Entry 7QOH (electron microscopy, 3.32 A resolution); this record covers chains A and f of the 18 polymer chains in the assembly.

[Chain A]
Name: Major capsid protein gp32
Source organism: Bacteroides phage crAss001
Reference sequence: A0A385DVU6 (A0A385DVU6_9CAUD); residue numbers follow UniProt; this construct covers 1-504
Sequence (504 residues; each row starts with the number of its first residue):
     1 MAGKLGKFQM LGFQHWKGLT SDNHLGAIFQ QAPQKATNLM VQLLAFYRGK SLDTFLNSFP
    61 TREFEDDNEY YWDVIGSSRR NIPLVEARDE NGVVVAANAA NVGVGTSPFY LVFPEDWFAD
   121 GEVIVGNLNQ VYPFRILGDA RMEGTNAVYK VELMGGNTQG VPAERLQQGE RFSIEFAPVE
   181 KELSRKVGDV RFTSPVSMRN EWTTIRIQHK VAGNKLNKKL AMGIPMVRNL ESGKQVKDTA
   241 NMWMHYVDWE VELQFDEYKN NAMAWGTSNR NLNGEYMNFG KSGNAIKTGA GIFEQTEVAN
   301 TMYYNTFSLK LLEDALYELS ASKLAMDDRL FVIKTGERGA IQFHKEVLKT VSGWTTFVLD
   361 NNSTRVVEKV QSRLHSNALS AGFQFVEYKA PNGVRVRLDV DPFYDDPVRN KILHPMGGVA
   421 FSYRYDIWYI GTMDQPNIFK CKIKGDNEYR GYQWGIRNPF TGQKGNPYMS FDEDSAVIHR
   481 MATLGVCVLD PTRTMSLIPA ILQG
Disordered / not traced: 1-20
Metal / ion sites: Mg2+: T296, A299, P491, T494

[Chain f]
Name: Auxiliary capsid protein gp36
Source organism: Bacteroides phage crAss001
Reference sequence: A0A385DVS7 (A0A385DVS7_9CAUD); residues 1-333 here = UniProt positions 1-333
Sequence (333 residues; row label = number of the first residue in the row):
     1 MVISINQVRQ LYVAKALKAN TAALTTAGDI VPKADTAKTT LYFQSMSPAG IVASDKINLK
    61 HVLYAKATPS EALAHKLVRY SVTLDADVSA TPVAGQNYIL RLAFRQYIGL SEEDQYFKYG
   121 EVIARSGMTA SDFYKKMAIS LAKNLENKTE STPLVNIYLI SAAAASTDVP VTSATKESDL
   181 TATDYNQIII EETEQPWVLG MMPQAFIPFT PQFLTITVDG EDRLWGVATV VTPTKTVPDG
   241 HLIADLEYFC MGARGDIYRG MGYPNIIKTT YLVDPGAVYD VLDIHYFYTG SNESVQKSEK
   301 TITLVAVDDG SHTAMNALIG AINTASGLTI ATL
Disordered / not traced: 1-66, 252-333

[Chain A / chain f interface]
Contacting residue pairs - 16 pairs, chain A then chain f:
  L43(A) - G109(f)
  A45(A) - E113(f)
  F46(A) - E113(f)
  Y47(A) - E113(f)
  R48(A) - E113(f)  hydrogen bond (backbone-side chain)
  Q235(A) - L110(f)
  D406(A) - E113(f)
  P407(A) - E112(f)
  V408(A) - S111(f)
  V408(A) - E112(f)
  V408(A) - E113(f)
  L413(A) - T210(f)
  P415(A) - L224(f)
  M416(A) - L224(f)  hydrophobic
  G417(A) - R101(f)
  G417(A) - Q212(f)
Other interface residues (no listed pair), chain A (19 interface residues in all): L44, G49, K345, K349, H414, G418
Other interface residues (no listed pair), chain f (16 interface residues in all): R105, I108, D114, Q115, F213, T215, E221

[Overview]
19 residues of chain A face 16 of chain f across their interface; the contacts include 1 hydrogen bond. The
hydrogen-bonded pair is R48(A)-E113(f). The Mg2+ site is built by T296(A), A299(A), P491(A) and T494(A).
Here chain A is Major capsid protein gp32 and chain f is Auxiliary capsid protein gp36, both from Bacteroides
phage crAss001. Entry 7QOH (Unique vertex of the phicrAss001 virion with C5 symmetry imposed) was determined
by electron microscopy, deposited together with 7QOG, 7QOI, 7QOJ, 7QOK and 7QOL.
